PDB entry 8H7Q | electron microscopy, 3.80 A resolution | chains D and E of the 15 polymer chains in the assembly

== Chain D ==
Molecule: Crispr RNA
Sequence (36 nucleotides; each row starts with the number of its first residue):
     9 UUUAUCACCG UGUCCCCAAU CUGGAUAUUU UGUGUG

== Chain E ==
Name: CRISPR associated protein Cas8
Source organism: Synechocystis sp. PCC 6714
UniProt: A0A068N458 (A0A068N458_SYNY4); residue numbers follow UniProt; this construct covers 1-301
Sequence (301 residues; numbered 1 to 301; the number before each row is that of its first residue):
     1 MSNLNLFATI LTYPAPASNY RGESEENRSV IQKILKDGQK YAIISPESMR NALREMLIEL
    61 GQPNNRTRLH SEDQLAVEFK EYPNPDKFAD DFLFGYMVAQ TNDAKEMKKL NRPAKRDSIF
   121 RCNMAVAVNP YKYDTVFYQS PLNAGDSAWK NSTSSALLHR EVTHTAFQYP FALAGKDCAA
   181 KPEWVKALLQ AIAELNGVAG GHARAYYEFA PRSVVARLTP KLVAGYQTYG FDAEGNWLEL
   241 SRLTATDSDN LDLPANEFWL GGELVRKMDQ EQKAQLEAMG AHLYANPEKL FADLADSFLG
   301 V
Unresolved in the structure: 1-2

== Chain D / chain E interface ==
Contacting residue pairs (35):
  C29(D) with Tyr-96(E), sugar contact; Lys-115(E), sugar contact
  U30(D) with Arg-50(E), hydrogen bond to the phosphate; Tyr-96(E), sugar contact; Arg-116(E), phosphate contact
  G31(D) with Glu-47(E), sugar contact; Arg-50(E), salt bridge to the phosphate
  G32(D) with Glu-47(E), phosphate contact; Ser-48(E), hydrogen bond to the sugar; Asn-51(E), hydrogen bond to the sugar; Arg-66(E), salt bridge to the phosphate; Arg-68(E), salt bridge to the phosphate; Leu-75(E), base contact
  A33(D) with Tyr-20(E), hydrogen bond to the sugar; Arg-21(E), sugar contact; Glu-23(E), hydrogen bond to the sugar; Glu-47(E), phosphate contact
  U34(D) with Asn-19(E), phosphate contact; Tyr-20(E), phosphate contact; Gly-200(E), phosphate contact
  A35(D) with Tyr-20(E), hydrogen bond to the phosphate; Gly-200(E), phosphate contact; Gly-201(E), phosphate contact
  U36(D) with Ala-203(E), phosphate contact; Arg-204(E), salt bridge to the phosphate
  U37(D) with Gln-139(E), base contact; Pro-141(E), base contact; Leu-142(E), phosphate contact; Arg-204(E), salt bridge to the phosphate
  U38(D) with Ser-140(E), sugar contact; Leu-142(E), phosphate contact
  U39(D) with Phe-137(E), base contact; Tyr-138(E), phosphate contact; Gln-139(E), hydrogen bond to the phosphate; Ser-140(E), hydrogen bond to the phosphate
Also at the interface, not in a pair above, chain E (29 interface residues in all): Arg-54, Gly-95, Ala-114, Ser-118, Leu-157

== Overview ==
Chain D and chain E form an interface of 11 and 29 residues respectively, with 8 hydrogen bonds and 5 salt
bridges. Polar contacts include G32(D)/Ser-48(E), G32(D)/Asn-51(E) and A33(D)/Tyr-20(E).
Chain D is Crispr RNA and chain E is CRISPR associated protein Cas8 (Synechocystis sp. PCC 6714); the
structure, Cryo-EM structure of Synechocystis sp. PCC6714 Cascade at 3.8 angstrom resolution, was determined
by electron microscopy.
